PDB entry 6J1Q | X-ray diffraction, 1.60 A resolution | chain A

# Chain A
Protein: Lipase B
Source organism: Pseudozyma antarctica
Notes: EC 3.1.1.3
Reference sequence: P41365 (LIPB_PSEA2); residues 1-317 here correspond to UniProt positions 26-342 (UniProt number = residue number + 25)
Sequence (321 residues; numbered -3 to 317; the number before each row is that of its first residue; numbers below 1 keep their minus sign (Gly-3 is residue -3)):
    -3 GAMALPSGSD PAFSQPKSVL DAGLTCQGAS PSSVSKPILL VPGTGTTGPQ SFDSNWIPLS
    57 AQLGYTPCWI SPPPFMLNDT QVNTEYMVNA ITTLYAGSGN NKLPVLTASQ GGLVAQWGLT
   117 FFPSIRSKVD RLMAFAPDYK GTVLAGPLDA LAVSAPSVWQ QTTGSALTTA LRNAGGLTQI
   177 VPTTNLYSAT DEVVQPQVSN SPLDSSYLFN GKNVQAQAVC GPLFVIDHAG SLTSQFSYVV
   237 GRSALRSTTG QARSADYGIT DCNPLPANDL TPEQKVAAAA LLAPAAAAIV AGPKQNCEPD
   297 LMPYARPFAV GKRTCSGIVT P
Disordered / not traced: -3 to -1
Sequence notes: expression tag (-3 to 0); engineered mutation Ala57 (Thr82 in P41365), Thr89 (Ala114 in P41365), Ala104 (Trp129 in P41365), Val189 (Ile214 in P41365)
Swiss-Prot annotation at these positions:
  - active site: Ser105, Asp187, His224
  - glycosylation: Asn74 (N-linked (GlcNAc...) asparagine)
Disulfide bonds: Cys22-Cys64, Cys216-Cys258, Cys293-Cys311
Reported in the primary citation:
  - conformationally variable residues (loop rearrangement): Leu140 to Leu147

# Summary
From UniProt: 3 active-site residues. From the paper: conformational variability at Leu140.
Chain A is Lipase B (Pseudozyma antarctica); the structure, Crystal structure of Candida Antarctica Lipase B
mutant - RS, was determined by X-ray diffraction together with 6J1P, 6J1R, 6J1S and 6J1T from the same study.
